Entry 8RDJ (electron microscopy, 2.62 A resolution); this record covers chains E and H of the 24 polymer chains in the assembly.

# Chain E
Name: DNA-directed RNA polymerase subunit beta''
Organism: Sinapis alba
Reference sequence: A0A6C0M829 (A0A6C0M829_SINAL); residue numbers follow UniProt; this construct covers 1-1373
Amino-acid sequence (1373 residues; each row starts with the number of its first residue):
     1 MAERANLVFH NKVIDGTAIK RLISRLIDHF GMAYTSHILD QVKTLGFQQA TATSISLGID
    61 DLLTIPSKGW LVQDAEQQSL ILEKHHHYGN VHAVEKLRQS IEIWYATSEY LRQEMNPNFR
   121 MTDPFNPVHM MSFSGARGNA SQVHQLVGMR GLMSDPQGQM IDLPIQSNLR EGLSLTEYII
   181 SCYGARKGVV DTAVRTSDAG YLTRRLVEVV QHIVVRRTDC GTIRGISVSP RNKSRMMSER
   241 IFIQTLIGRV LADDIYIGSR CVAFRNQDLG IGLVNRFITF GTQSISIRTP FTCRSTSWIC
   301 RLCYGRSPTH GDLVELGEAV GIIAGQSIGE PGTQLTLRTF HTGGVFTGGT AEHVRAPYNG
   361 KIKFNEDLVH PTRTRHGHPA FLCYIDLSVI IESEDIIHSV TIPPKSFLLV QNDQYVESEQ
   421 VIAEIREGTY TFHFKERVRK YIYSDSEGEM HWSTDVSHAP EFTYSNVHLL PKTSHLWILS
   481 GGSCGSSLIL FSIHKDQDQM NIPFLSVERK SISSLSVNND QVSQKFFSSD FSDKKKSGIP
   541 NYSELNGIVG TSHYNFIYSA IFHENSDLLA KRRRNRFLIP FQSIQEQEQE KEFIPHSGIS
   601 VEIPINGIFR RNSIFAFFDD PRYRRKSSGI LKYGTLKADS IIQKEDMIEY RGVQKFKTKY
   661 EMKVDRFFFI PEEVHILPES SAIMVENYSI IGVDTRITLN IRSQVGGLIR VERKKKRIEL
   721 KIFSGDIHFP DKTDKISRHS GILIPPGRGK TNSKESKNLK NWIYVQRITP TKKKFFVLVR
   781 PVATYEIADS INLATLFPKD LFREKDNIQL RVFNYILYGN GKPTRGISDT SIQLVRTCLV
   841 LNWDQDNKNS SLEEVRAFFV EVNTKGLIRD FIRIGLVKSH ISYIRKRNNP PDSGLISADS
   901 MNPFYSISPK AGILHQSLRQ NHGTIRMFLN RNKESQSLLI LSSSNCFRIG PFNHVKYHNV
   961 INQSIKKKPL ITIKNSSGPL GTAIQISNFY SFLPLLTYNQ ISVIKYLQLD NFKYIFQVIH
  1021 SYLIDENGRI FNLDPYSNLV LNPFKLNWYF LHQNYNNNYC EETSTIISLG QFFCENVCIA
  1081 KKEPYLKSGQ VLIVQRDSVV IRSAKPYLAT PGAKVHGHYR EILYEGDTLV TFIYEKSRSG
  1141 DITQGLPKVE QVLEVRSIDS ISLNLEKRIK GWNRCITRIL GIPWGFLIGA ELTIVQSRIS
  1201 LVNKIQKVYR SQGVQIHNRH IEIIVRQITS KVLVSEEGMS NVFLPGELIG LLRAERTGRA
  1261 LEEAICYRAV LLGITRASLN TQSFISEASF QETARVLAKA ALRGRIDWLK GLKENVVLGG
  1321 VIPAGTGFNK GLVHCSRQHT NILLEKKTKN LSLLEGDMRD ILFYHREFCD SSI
Unresolved in the structure: 1-4, 333-350, 427-435, 505-565, 581-598, 634-664, 748-759, 844-854, 877-884, 891-900, 906-921, 929-936, 951-971, 1057-1064, 1136-1144, 1156-1161, 1332-1359, 1370-1373
Bound ions: Zn2+: C220, C293, C300, C303

# Chain H
Name: PAP3
Organism: Sinapis alba
Amino-acid sequence (675 residues; numbered 1 to 675; the number before each row is that of its first residue):
     1 MQICQATLTT FTFTNPSNPN FCKPKPLFPS FQPPRRVTLP PCRGFSSDEF PVDETFLEKF
    61 GPKDKDTEDE ARRRNWIERG WAPWEEILTP EADFARKSLN EGEEVPLQSP EAIEAFKMLR
   121 PSYRKKKIKE MGITEDEWYA KQFEIRGDKP PPLDTSWAGP LVVRQIPPRD WPPKGWEVDR
   181 KELEFIREAH KLMAERVWLE DLDKDLKVGE DATVDKMCLE RFKVFLKQYN EWVEANKDRL
   241 EEDSYKYDQD FYPGRRIRGK DYKEGMYELP FYYPGMICEG TVTTLHLYQG AFVDIGGVHE
   301 GWVPIKGNDW FWIRHFIRVG MHVIVEITAK RDPYRFRFPL ELRFVHPNID HMIFNKFDFP
   361 PIFHRDGDTN PDEIRRDCGR PPEPRKDPGS KPEEEGLLSD HPYVDKLWQL HVAEQMILDD
   421 YEANPEKYKG KKLSELSDDE GFDERKEIEH GEAYYKKTKL PKVILKTSVK ELDLEAALIE
   481 RKYHNKLMME AKARGEGYKI EKLRRNIEMD EYDSLHWRRS LEEREALLRD ISSRQALGLP
   541 LEEPGRYKPG SFFGKDQYDP TSALYQYDYW GEPKNSEISK QERMKDAHNK SIVGKGNVWY
   601 DMSYDDAIKQ TIERRKAESN VVTQKEEETE SKEEEEDDDD EYEFDDFDYS ILSDESSIGY
   661 SEQQPLVNGT QVFTD
Unresolved in the structure: 1-66, 616-675

# Interface between chain E and chain H
Contacting residue pairs - 445 pairs, chain E then chain H:
  N90(E) with T89(H); E91(H); A92(H), hydrogen bond (side chain-backbone); A95(H)
  H92(E) with L99(H)
  E95(E) with L99(H)
  R98(E) with E103(H), salt bridge
  E366(E) with R120(H), salt bridge
  P371(E) with P106(H); L107(H), hydrogen bond (backbone-backbone); F116(H), hydrophobic
  T372(E) with E104(H); V105(H), hydrogen bond (side chain-backbone); F116(H)
  R373(E) with F94(H); A95(H); S98(H); L99(H); E103(H); E104(H)
  T374(E) with E104(H)
  R375(E) with E104(H), hydrogen bond (backbone-side chain)
  P379(E) with F116(H), hydrophobic; L119(H), hydrophobic
  A380(E) with F116(H)
  F381(E) with F116(H), hydrophobic
  L382(E) with V105(H); P106(H)
  Y384(E) with P106(H)
  F407(E) with E104(H)
  Q411(E) with R120(H), hydrogen bond
  H451(E) with A82(H); W84(H)
  W452(E) with W81(H), hydrogen bond (backbone-side chain)
  S453(E) with W81(H), hydrogen bond (backbone-side chain); W84(H), hydrogen bond (side chain-backbone); E86(H), hydrogen bond
  T454(E) with R96(H)
  D455(E) with R96(H), salt bridge
  S457(E) with E68(H)
  H458(E) with E68(H), hydrogen bond (backbone-side chain); A71(H); R72(H); N75(H), hydrogen bond; W81(H)
  A459(E) with E68(H), hydrogen bond (backbone-side chain); A71(H)
  K472(E) with N100(H)
  T473(E) with R96(H); L99(H); N100(H), hydrogen bond (backbone-side chain)
  S474(E) with R96(H)
  H475(E) with E86(H); A92(H); R96(H), hydrogen bond
  W477(E) with E86(H), hydrogen bond
  L490(E) with E383(H)
  S492(E) with R380(H); P381(H); E383(H), hydrogen bond
  I493(E) with H364(H), hydrogen bond (backbone-side chain); P371(H); R375(H); R380(H), hydrogen bond (backbone-side chain)
  H494(E) with H364(H); R380(H)
  K495(E) with F359(H); R380(H)
  D496(E) with K306(H), salt bridge; P361(H)
  Q497(E) with Y288(H); Q289(H), hydrogen bond; R337(H), hydrogen bond (backbone-side chain); F357(H); P361(H)
  D498(E) with P361(H); I362(H), hydrogen bond (side chain-backbone); H364(H), salt bridge; R380(H), salt bridge
  Q499(E) with R337(H); I362(H), hydrogen bond (backbone-backbone); F363(H); H364(H), hydrogen bond (backbone-backbone)
  M500(E) with H364(H)
  N501(E) with F363(H); H364(H), hydrogen bond (backbone-backbone); R365(H)
  I502(E) with H364(H); R365(H); D366(H)
  L568(E) with H411(H); I500(H); E501(H); L503(H), hydrophobic
  L569(E) with W408(H), hydrogen bond (backbone-side chain); V412(H), hydrophobic; Q415(H)
  K571(E) with V404(H); W408(H); M509(H), hydrogen bond
  R572(E) with Y604(H)
  R573(E) with D400(H), salt bridge; V404(H); D513(H), salt bridge
  R574(E) with L398(H); D400(H), hydrogen bond (backbone-side chain)
  R576(E) with D405(H), salt bridge
  L578(E) with W408(H)
  E602(E) with H588(H); I592(H)
  I603(E) with H588(H)
  P604(E) with H588(H)
  I605(E) with T458(H), hydrogen bond (backbone-side chain); M584(H), hydrophobic
  N606(E) with Q581(H)
  R610(E) with Q581(H); E582(H), salt bridge; K585(H); D586(H), salt bridge
  R611(E) with K585(H)
  N612(E) with K585(H), hydrogen bond (backbone-side chain)
  S613(E) with K585(H); N589(H)
  I614(E) with H588(H); N589(H); I592(H)
  F617(E) with I592(H), hydrophobic
  R622(E) with R614(H)
  Y633(E) with N597(H), hydrogen bond
  D665(E) with W599(H); Y600(H)
  R666(E) with W599(H)
  F667(E) with W599(H), hydrophobic
  I787(E) with W599(H), hydrophobic; Y600(H)
  A788(E) with R614(H)
  D789(E) with Y600(H), hydrogen bond; M602(H); Q610(H)
  S790(E) with M602(H); D606(H); A607(H); Q610(H); T611(H), hydrogen bond
  I791(E) with A607(H); T611(H)
  N792(E) with K499(H); T611(H); I612(H); R615(H)
  L793(E) with Y604(H), hydrophobic
  A794(E) with K499(H), hydrogen bond (backbone-side chain)
  T795(E) with K499(H)
  L796(E) with Y604(H)
  F797(E) with Y604(H)
  P798(E) with K502(H); N506(H)
  K799(E) with K502(H), hydrogen bond (backbone-side chain); I608(H); I612(H)
  D800(E) with D510(H)
  L801(E) with D510(H)
  F802(E) with S399(H); S514(H); W517(H), hydrophobic
  E804(E) with L398(H); S399(H), hydrogen bond (side chain-backbone); D400(H), hydrogen bond (side chain-backbone)
  K805(E) with G396(H)
  L810(E) with Y604(H), hydrogen bond (backbone-backbone)
  R811(E) with D601(H), salt bridge; M602(H); S603(H)
  V812(E) with D601(H); M602(H), hydrogen bond (backbone-backbone); A607(H), hydrophobic
  F813(E) with V598(H), hydrophobic; Y600(H); D601(H)
  N814(E) with V598(H); W599(H), hydrogen bond (backbone-backbone); Y600(H), hydrogen bond (backbone-backbone)
  Y815(E) with V593(H); G594(H), hydrogen bond (side chain-backbone); K595(H); G596(H), hydrogen bond (side chain-backbone)
  I816(E) with G596(H); N597(H); W599(H), hydrophobic
  L817(E) with V593(H); G596(H)
  K822(E) with K595(H)
  R836(E) with I592(H)
  C838(E) with V593(H), hydrophobic
  A857(E) with L460(H); P461(H)
  F858(E) with L460(H), hydrophobic; P461(H); V463(H), hydrophobic
  F859(E) with Y455(H), hydrophobic; L460(H), hydrophobic; P461(H), hydrogen bond (backbone-backbone); K462(H); V463(H), hydrogen bond (backbone-backbone)
  V860(E) with W408(H), hydrophobic; V463(H); L465(H), hydrophobic
  E861(E) with V463(H), hydrogen bond (backbone-backbone); I464(H); L465(H), hydrogen bond (backbone-backbone)
  V862(E) with Q409(H); V412(H), hydrophobic; M416(H); L465(H), hydrophobic
  N863(E) with I464(H); L465(H), hydrogen bond (backbone-backbone); K466(H); T467(H)
  T864(E) with A413(H); M416(H), hydrogen bond; T467(H); S468(H)
  K865(E) with L436(H)
  L867(E) with M416(H); I417(H), hydrophobic; D420(H)
  R869(E) with M416(H); D419(H), salt bridge
  F871(E) with W408(H), hydrophobic; V412(H), hydrophobic
  R885(E) with S390(H), hydrogen bond (side chain-backbone); E395(H), salt bridge
  R887(E) with L398(H); E523(H), salt bridge; R524(H)
  Y905(E) with E444(H), hydrogen bond (side chain-backbone)
  H922(E) with Q249(H)
  T924(E) with R337(H)
  R926(E) with Y288(H)
  L941(E) with Y288(H), hydrophobic
  S977(E) with E279(H); G280(H); T281(H); D294(H); I295(H); G296(H)
  G978(E) with C278(H); E279(H), hydrogen bond (backbone-backbone); I295(H)
  P979(E) with Y267(H); F271(H), hydrophobic; Y272(H), hydrophobic; I277(H); C278(H), hydrophobic
  L980(E) with V163(H); Q165(H); I277(H), hydrogen bond (backbone-backbone)
  G981(E) with Q165(H); M276(H); I277(H), hydrogen bond (backbone-backbone)
  T982(E) with V163(H); R164(H), hydrogen bond (backbone-backbone); I166(H); G275(H); M276(H)
  A983(E) with V162(H); G275(H), hydrogen bond (backbone-backbone); I277(H), hydrophobic
  I984(E) with V162(H), hydrogen bond (backbone-backbone); V197(H), hydrophobic
  I986(E) with V162(H), hydrophobic; V197(H); L199(H), hydrophobic
  S987(E) with R196(H); V197(H), hydrogen bond (side chain-backbone); W198(H), hydrogen bond
  N988(E) with L199(H); E200(H), hydrogen bond
  F989(E) with A158(H); G159(H); L199(H), hydrophobic
  L996(E) with W157(H); A158(H), hydrogen bond (backbone-backbone); L161(H), hydrophobic; I277(H), hydrophobic; V345(H), hydrophobic
  T997(E) with T155(H); S156(H); W157(H); A158(H); V345(H), hydrogen bond (side chain-backbone); N348(H)
  Y998(E) with D154(H); T155(H); S156(H), hydrogen bond (backbone-backbone); A158(H), hydrophobic; N348(H)
  N999(E) with D154(H); N348(H), hydrogen bond; H351(H)
  Q1000(E) with P151(H); P152(H); D154(H), hydrogen bond (backbone-side chain)
  Y1014(E) with W157(H); G159(H), hydrogen bond (backbone-backbone); L199(H), hydrophobic; E200(H), hydrogen bond
  I1015(E) with W157(H)
  F1016(E) with W157(H), hydrogen bond (backbone-backbone); G159(H); P160(H)
  Q1017(E) with S156(H)
  V1018(E) with W157(H)
  I1019(E) with W157(H), hydrophobic; L161(H), hydrophobic
  H1020(E) with P160(H); L161(H), hydrogen bond (backbone-backbone)
  S1021(E) with L161(H)
  Y1022(E) with P160(H), hydrophobic; L161(H), hydrogen bond (backbone-backbone); V163(H); L202(H), hydrophobic; L206(H), hydrophobic
  L1023(E) with V163(H); Q165(H); M217(H), hydrophobic
  I1024(E) with V162(H), hydrophobic; V163(H), hydrogen bond (backbone-backbone); R164(H); V197(H), hydrophobic
  D1025(E) with R164(H), hydrogen bond (backbone-side chain); C218(H), hydrogen bond (side chain-backbone); L219(H)
  E1026(E) with C218(H), hydrogen bond (backbone-backbone); L219(H); E220(H), hydrogen bond (side chain-backbone); R221(H), salt bridge; F222(H)
  N1027(E) with C218(H), hydrogen bond
  R1029(E) with K216(H), hydrogen bond (side chain-backbone); C218(H)
  I1030(E) with L202(H), hydrophobic; D205(H); L206(H); K207(H), hydrogen bond (backbone-backbone)
  F1031(E) with K207(H); D211(H); A212(H), hydrophobic; K216(H); M217(H), hydrophobic
  N1032(E) with K207(H), hydrogen bond (backbone-backbone)
  L1033(E) with K207(H); V208(H); G209(H); A212(H)
  D1034(E) with V208(H)
  P1035(E) with V208(H)
  N1042(E) with Y267(H), hydrogen bond
  P1043(E) with Q165(H); F222(H); L226(H); F271(H), hydrophobic
  F1044(E) with L226(H); Y229(H), hydrophobic; N230(H); Y267(H)
  L1046(E) with V214(H); L226(H), hydrophobic
  N1047(E) with V214(H)
  W1048(E) with A212(H), hydrogen bond (side chain-backbone); V214(H); M217(H), hydrophobic
  L1051(E) with E279(H)
  H1052(E) with E279(H); H322(H)
  Q1053(E) with H322(H)
  Y1055(E) with W157(H), hydrogen bond (backbone-side chain); E279(H), hydrogen bond; H322(H); V323(H); I324(H), hydrophobic; H346(H)
  I1066(E) with A140(H), hydrophobic; F143(H)
  S1068(E) with I145(H); R314(H), hydrogen bond
  L1069(E) with W84(H); L285(H); L287(H), hydrophobic; W310(H), hydrophobic; R314(H), hydrogen bond (backbone-side chain)
  G1070(E) with W84(H)
  Q1071(E) with E85(H), hydrogen bond; I87(H); F143(H)
  F1072(E) with W84(H), hydrophobic; E85(H), hydrogen bond (backbone-backbone); E86(H); I87(H), hydrogen bond (backbone-backbone)
  F1073(E) with I87(H); F143(H), hydrophobic
  C1074(E) with I87(H), hydrogen bond (backbone-backbone); L88(H), hydrophobic; T89(H)
  N1076(E) with T89(H)
  V1077(E) with I87(H); T89(H); F143(H), hydrophobic
  C1078(E) with Y139(H), hydrophobic; Q142(H); F143(H)
  I1079(E) with D136(H); Y139(H)
  K1081(E) with E135(H); D136(H)
  L1086(E) with F143(H), hydrophobic
  Q1090(E) with W84(H); L287(H); Y288(H)
  L1092(E) with L285(H); H286(H); L287(H), hydrogen bond (backbone-backbone); Y288(H), hydrophobic
  I1093(E) with T284(H); L285(H); H286(H)
  V1094(E) with T284(H); L285(H), hydrogen bond (backbone-backbone); V319(H), hydrophobic
  Q1095(E) with T283(H); T284(H)
  R1096(E) with T283(H); V319(H)
  R1102(E) with Y288(H), hydrogen bond
  L1108(E) with A95(H), hydrophobic; L99(H), hydrophobic
  T1110(E) with L99(H)
  P1111(E) with L99(H); N100(H)
  H1118(E) with R79(H)
  Y1119(E) with R79(H), hydrogen bond (backbone-side chain); G80(H); W81(H)
  R1120(E) with E78(H), hydrogen bond (side chain-backbone); R79(H)
Other interface residues (no listed pair), chain E (210 interface residues in all): H85, G89, H370, R426, E449, V456, A570, I608, R803, G819, N888, N975, Q985, L995, I1001, L1041, N1056, I1067, A1080, V1091, E1121
Other interface residues (no listed pair), chain H (217 interface residues in all): T67, P83, E144, L192, M193, D201, K223, Y252, V282, R343, D368, I374, P382, P388, P392, L397, H401, S437, D439, E447, K456, L472

# Summary
Chain E and chain H form an interface of 210 and 217 residues respectively, with 93 hydrogen bonds and 16 salt
bridges. Polar pairs include R98(E)-E103(H), E366(E)-R120(H) and D455(E)-R96(H). C220(E), C293(E), C300(E) and
C303(E) form the Zn2+ site.
Chain E is DNA-directed RNA polymerase subunit beta'' and chain H is PAP3, both from Sinapis alba; the
structure, Plastid-encoded RNA polymerase transcription elongation complex (Integrated model), was determined
by electron microscopy together with 8R5O, 8R6S and 8RAS from the same study.
